Entry 3U72 (X-ray diffraction, 2.20 A resolution); this record covers chains A and B.

[Chain A]
Protein: Lactotransferrin
From: Bos taurus
Notes: EC 3.4.21.-
Reference sequence: P24627 (TRFL_BOVIN); residues 342-676 here correspond to UniProt positions 361-695 (UniProt number = residue number + 19)
Chain sequence (335 residues; numbered 342 to 676; the number before each row is that of its first residue):
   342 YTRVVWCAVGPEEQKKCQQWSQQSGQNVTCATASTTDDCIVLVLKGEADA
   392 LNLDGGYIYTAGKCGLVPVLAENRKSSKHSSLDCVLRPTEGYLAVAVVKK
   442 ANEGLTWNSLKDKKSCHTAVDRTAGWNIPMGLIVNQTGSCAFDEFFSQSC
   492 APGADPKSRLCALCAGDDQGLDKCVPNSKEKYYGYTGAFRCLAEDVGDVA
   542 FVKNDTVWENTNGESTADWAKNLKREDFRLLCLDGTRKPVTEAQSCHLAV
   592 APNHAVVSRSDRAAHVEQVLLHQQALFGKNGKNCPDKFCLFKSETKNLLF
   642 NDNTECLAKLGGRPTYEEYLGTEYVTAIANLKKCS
Differences from the reference sequence: conflict K565 (Asn584 in P24627), E608 (Lys627 in P24627)
Disulfide bonds: C348-C380, C358-C371, C425-C647, C457-C532, C481-C675, C491-C505, C502-C515, C573-C587, C625-C630
Covalent attachments: N-acetylglucosamine (NAG) linked to N368, N476, N545
Bound ions: Fe ion: D395, Y433, Y526, H595 (together with carbonate ion); Zn2+ site 1 near H588 (its only coordinating residue here); Zn2+ site 2 near E659 (its only coordinating residue here)
Residues lining bound ligands:
  - carbonate ion (CO3): D395, Y433, T459, R463, T464, A465, G466, Y526, H595
  - 4-(diazenylcarbonyl)pyridine (ISZ): T430, E431, G432, V591, A592, P593, N594, Y660

[Chain B]
Protein: C-terminal peptide of Lactotransferrin
From: Bos taurus
Reference sequence: P24627 (TRFL_BOVIN); residues 681-686 here correspond to UniProt positions 700-705 (UniProt number = residue number + 19)
Chain sequence (6 residues; each row starts with the number of its first residue):
   681 LEACAF

[How chain A and chain B interact]
Contacting residue pairs (10; chain A residue first):
  D378(A) with F686(B)
  Y400(A) with L681(B)
  T401(A) with F686(B)
  K404(A) with L681(B), hydrogen bond (side chain-backbone); E682(B); C684(B)
  C405(A) with C684(B), disulfide; A685(B); F686(B), hydrophobic
  A670(A) with L681(B), hydrophobic
Also at the interface, not in a pair above, chain A (9 interface residues in all): I381, V382, L385
Also at the interface, not in a pair above, chain B (6 interface residues in all): A683
Inter-chain disulfides: C405(A)-C684(B)

[Summary]
9 residues of chain A face 6 of chain B across their interface; the contacts include 1 disulfide bond and 1
hydrogen bond. Its one hydrogen-bonded contact is K404(A)-L681(B). Bound to chain A: carbonate ion and
4-(diazenylcarbonyl)pyridine.
Chain A is Lactotransferrin and chain B is C-terminal peptide of Lactotransferrin, both from Bos taurus; the
structure, Crystal Structure of C-lobe of Bovine lactoferrin Complexed with Isoniazid at 2.2 A Resolution, was
determined by X-ray diffraction.
